Entry 3AVB (X-ray diffraction, 1.85 A resolution); this record covers chains B and X of the 4 polymer chains in the assembly.

# Chain B
Protein: Integrase
Organism: Human immunodeficiency virus type 1
Notes: fragment: CCD domain
UniProtKB: P12497 (POL_HV1N5); residues 50-212 here correspond to UniProt positions 1197-1359 (UniProt number = residue number + 1147)
Amino-acid sequence (183 residues; numbered 30 to 212; the number before each row is that of its first residue):
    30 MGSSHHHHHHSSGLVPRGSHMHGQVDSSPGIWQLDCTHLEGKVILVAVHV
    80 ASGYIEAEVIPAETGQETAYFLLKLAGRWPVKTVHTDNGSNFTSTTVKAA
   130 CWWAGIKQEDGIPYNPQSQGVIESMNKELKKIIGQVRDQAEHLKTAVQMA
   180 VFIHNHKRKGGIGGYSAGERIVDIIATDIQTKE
Not modelled in the structure: 30-56, 189-192, 210-212
Differences from the reference sequence: expression tag (30-49); engineered mutation Ser-56 (Cys1203 in P12497), Asp-139 (Phe1286 in P12497), His-185 (Phe1332 in P12497)
Curated features (UniProtKB/Swiss-Prot):
  - binding site (Mg(2+)): Asp-64, Asp-116, Glu-152

# Chain X
Protein: LEDGF peptide
Amino-acid sequence (8 residues; each row starts with the number of its first residue):
     1 SLKIDNLD
Covalent attachments: covalent link Ser-1/Asp-8

# Interface between chain B and chain X
Residue-residue contacts (7; chain B residue first):
  Gln-95(B) with Asp-5(X), hydrogen bond (side chain-backbone); Asn-6(X)
  Thr-124(B) with Leu-7(X)
  Thr-125(B) with Ile-4(X); Leu-7(X)
  Ala-128(B) with Ile-4(X)
  Trp-132(B) with Ile-4(X)
Interface residues without a listed pair, chain B (6 interface residues in all): Trp-131

# In short
6 residues of chain B face 4 of chain X across their interface, with 1 hydrogen bond. The hydrogen-bonded pair
is Gln-95(B)/Asp-5(X). UniProt lists 3 Mg2+-binding residues on chain B.
Chain B is Integrase (Human immunodeficiency virus type 1) and chain X is LEDGF peptide; the structure,
Crystal structures of novel allosteric peptide inhibitors of HIV integrase in the LEDGF binding site, was
determined by X-ray diffraction (same publication as 3AV9, 3AVA, 3AVC, 3AVF, 3AVG, 3AVH and 6 further
entries).
